PDB entry 9G9L | electron microscopy, 4.63 A resolution (low resolution: residue-level contacts below are approximate; hydrogen-bond / salt-bridge calls are withheld) | chains C and F of the 7 polymer chains in the assembly

Chain C:
Name: X-ray repair cross-complementing protein 5
Source organism: Homo sapiens
Notes: EC 3.6.4.-
UniProtKB: P13010 (XRCC5_HUMAN); residue numbers follow UniProt; this construct covers 1-732
Chain sequence (732 residues; row label = number of the first residue in the row):
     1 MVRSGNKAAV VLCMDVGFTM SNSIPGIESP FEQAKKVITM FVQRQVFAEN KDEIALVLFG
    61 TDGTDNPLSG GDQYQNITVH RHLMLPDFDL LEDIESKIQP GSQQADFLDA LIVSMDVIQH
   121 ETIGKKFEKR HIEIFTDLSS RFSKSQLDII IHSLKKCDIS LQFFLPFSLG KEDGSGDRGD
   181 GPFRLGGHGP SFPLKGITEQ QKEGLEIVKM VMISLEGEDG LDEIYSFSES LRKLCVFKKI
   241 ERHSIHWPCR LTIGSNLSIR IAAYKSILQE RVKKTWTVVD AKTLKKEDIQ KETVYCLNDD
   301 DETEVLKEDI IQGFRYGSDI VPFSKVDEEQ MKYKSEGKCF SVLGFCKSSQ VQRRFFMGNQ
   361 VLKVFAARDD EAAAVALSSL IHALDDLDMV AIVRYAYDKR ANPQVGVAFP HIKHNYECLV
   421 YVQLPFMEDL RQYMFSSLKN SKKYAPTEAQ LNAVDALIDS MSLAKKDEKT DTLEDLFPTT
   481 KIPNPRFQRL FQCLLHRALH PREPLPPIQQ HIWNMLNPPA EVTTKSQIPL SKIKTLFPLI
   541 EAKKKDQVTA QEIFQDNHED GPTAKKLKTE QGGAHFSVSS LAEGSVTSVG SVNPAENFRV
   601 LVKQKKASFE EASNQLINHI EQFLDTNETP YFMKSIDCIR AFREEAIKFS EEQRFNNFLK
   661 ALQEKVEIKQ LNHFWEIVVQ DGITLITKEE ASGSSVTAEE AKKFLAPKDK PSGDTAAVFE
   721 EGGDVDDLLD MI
Not modelled in the structure: 1-5, 169-192, 555-592, 704-721
Swiss-Prot annotation at these positions:
  - region: L138 to L165 (Leucine-zipper)
  - motif: E720 to L728 (EEXXXDL motif)
  - modified residue: K144 (N6-acetyllysine), S255 (Phosphoserine), S258 (Phosphoserine), K265 (N6-acetyllysine), S318 (Phosphoserine), K332 (N6-acetyllysine), T535 (Phosphothreonine), S577 (Phosphoserine), S579 (Phosphoserine), S580 (Phosphoserine), K660 (N6-acetyllysine), K665 (N6-acetyllysine), T715 (Phosphothreonine)
  - cross-link (Glycyl lysine isopeptide (Lys-Gly)): K195 (interchain with G-Cter in SUMO2), K532 (interchain with G-Cter in SUMO2), K534 (interchain with G-Cter in SUMO2), K566 (interchain with G-Cter in SUMO2), K568 (interchain with G-Cter in SUMO2), K669 (interchain with G-Cter in SUMO2), K688 (interchain with G-Cter in SUMO2)

Chain F:
Name: DNA polymerase lambda
Source organism: Homo sapiens
Notes: EC 2.7.7.7, 4.2.99.-
UniProtKB: Q9UGP5 (DPOLL_HUMAN); numbering as in UniProt (aligned over 1-575)
Chain sequence (575 residues; numbered 1 to 575; the number before each row is that of its first residue):
     1 MDPRGILKAF PKRQKIHADA SSKVLAKIPR REEGEEAEEW LSSLRAHVVR TGIGRARAEL
    61 FEKQIVQHGG QLCPAQGPGV THIVVDEGMD YERALRLLRL PQLPPGAQLV KSAWLSLCLQ
   121 ERRLVDVAGF SIFIPSRYLD HPQPSKAEQD ASIPPGTHEA LLQTALSPPP PPTRPVSPPQ
   181 KAKEAPNTQA QPISDDEASD GEETQVSAAD LEALISGHYP TSLEGDCEPS PAPAVLDKWV
   241 CAQPSSQKAT NHNLHITEKL EVLAKAYSVQ GDKWRALGYA KAINALKSFH KPVTSYQEAC
   301 SIPGIGKRMA EKIIEILESG HLRKLDHISE SVPVLELFSN IWGAGTKTAQ MWYQQGFRSL
   361 EDIRSQASLT TQQAIGLKHY SDFLERMPRE EATEIEQTVQ KAAQAFNSGL LCVACGSYRR
   421 GKATCGDVDV LITHPDGRSH RGIFSRLLDS LRQEGFLTDD LVSQEENGQQ QKYLGVCRLP
   481 GPGRRHRRLD IIVVPYSEFA CALLYFTGSA HFNRSMRALA KTKGMSLSEH ALSTAVVRNT
   541 HGCKVGPGRV LPTPTEKDVF RLLGLPYREP AERDW
Not modelled in the structure: 1-38, 137-575

Chain C / chain F interface:
Contacting residue pairs (7):
  K291(C) - A56(F)
  E292(C) - G54(F)
  E292(C) - R57(F)
  V294(C) - R55(F)
  E304(C) - T51(F)
  E304(C) - G52(F)
  E304(C) - R55(F)

In short:
The interface between chain C and chain F involves 4 residues on one side and 6 on the other.
Here chain C is X-ray repair cross-complementing protein 5 and chain F is DNA polymerase lambda, both from
Homo sapiens. Entry 9G9L (DNA-PK + Polymerase lambda) was determined by electron microscopy.
